Entry 8G9T (electron microscopy, 3.60 A resolution); this record covers chains M and N of the 15 polymer chains in the assembly.

== Chain M ==
Molecule: Cas7
From: Neisseria lactamica
UniProtKB: A0A378VEU0 (A0A378VEU0_NEILA); residues 2-283 here = UniProt positions 2-283
Sequence (283 residues; each row starts with the number of its first residue):
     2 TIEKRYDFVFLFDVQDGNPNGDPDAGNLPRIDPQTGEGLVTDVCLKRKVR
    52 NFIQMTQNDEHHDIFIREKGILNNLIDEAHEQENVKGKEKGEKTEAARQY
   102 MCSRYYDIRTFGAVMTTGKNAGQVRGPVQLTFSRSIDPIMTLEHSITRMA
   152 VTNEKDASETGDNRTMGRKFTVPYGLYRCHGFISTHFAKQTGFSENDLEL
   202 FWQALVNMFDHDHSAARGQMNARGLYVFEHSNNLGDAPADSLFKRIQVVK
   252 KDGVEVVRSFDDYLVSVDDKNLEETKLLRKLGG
Disordered / not traced: 75-94
Differences from the reference sequence: expression tag (284)

== Chain N ==
Molecule: Cas5
From: Neisseria lactamica
UniProtKB: D0W8X4 (D0W8X4_NEILA); residues 2-206 here = UniProt positions 2-206
Sequence (205 residues; numbered 2 to 206; the number before each row is that of its first residue):
     2 RFILEISGDLACFTRSELKVERVSYPVITPSAARNILMAILWKPAIRWKV
    52 LKIEILKPIQWTNIRRNEVGTKMSERSGSLYIEDNRQQRASMLLKDVAYR
   102 IHADFDMTSEAGESDNYVKFAEMFKRRAKKGQYFHQPYLGCREFPCDFRL
   152 LEKAEDGLPLEDITQDFGFMLYDMDFSKSDPRDSNNAEPMFYQCKAVNGV
   202 ITVPP

== Interface between chain M and chain N ==
Pairs across the interface (102; chain M residue first):
  R6(M) - G132(N)  hydrogen bond (side chain-backbone)
  R6(M) - Q133(N)
  R6(M) - Y134(N)  hydrogen bond
  D8(M) - Y134(N)  hydrogen bond
  D23(M) - I65(N)
  P24(M) - R66(N)  hydrogen bond (backbone-side chain)
  P24(M) - Q89(N)
  D25(M) - R66(N)
  R31(M) - I65(N)
  R31(M) - R66(N)  hydrogen bond (side chain-backbone)
  R31(M) - R67(N)
  D33(M) - K96(N)  salt bridge
  P34(M) - T63(N)
  T36(M) - K96(N)
  T42(M) - R67(N)
  D43(M) - E144(N)
  V44(M) - R67(N)
  V44(M) - E144(N)
  K47(M) - E144(N)  salt bridge
  R48(M) - I83(N)
  F66(M) - M74(N)  hydrophobic
  F66(M) - S75(N)
  F66(M) - S78(N)
  F66(M) - G79(N)
  F66(M) - S80(N)
  F66(M) - L81(N)  hydrogen bond (backbone-backbone)
  I67(M) - M74(N)  hydrophobic
  I67(M) - L81(N)  hydrophobic
  I67(M) - I83(N)
  R68(M) - S80(N)  hydrogen bond
  R68(M) - Y82(N)
  R68(M) - I83(N)  hydrogen bond (backbone-backbone)
  R68(M) - E84(N)
  E69(M) - Y82(N)
  E69(M) - I83(N)
  E69(M) - E84(N)
  K70(M) - Y82(N)
  K70(M) - E84(N)  hydrogen bond (backbone-side chain)
  K70(M) - D85(N)  salt bridge
  G71(M) - E84(N)  hydrogen bond (backbone-side chain)
  L73(M) - Y82(N)
  A98(M) - E76(N)
  R99(M) - E76(N)
  M102(M) - E76(N)
  Y106(M) - G79(N)  hydrogen bond (side chain-backbone)
  I109(M) - M74(N)  hydrophobic
  F112(M) - R143(N)  hydrogen bond (backbone-side chain)
  A114(M) - M74(N)  hydrophobic
  V115(M) - M74(N)  hydrogen bond (backbone-backbone)
  M116(M) - M74(N)
  M116(M) - E76(N)
  T117(M) - K73(N)
  T117(M) - M74(N)  hydrogen bond (backbone-backbone)
  T117(M) - S75(N)
  T117(M) - E76(N)
  K120(M) - R183(N)
  K120(M) - D184(N)
  N121(M) - R183(N)  hydrogen bond
  N121(M) - D184(N)
  A122(M) - K73(N)
  A122(M) - D184(N)  hydrogen bond (backbone-side chain)
  R126(M) - R143(N)  hydrogen bond (backbone-side chain)
  R126(M) - R183(N)
  G127(M) - R143(N)  hydrogen bond (backbone-side chain)
  Q130(M) - Q137(N)
  Q130(M) - R143(N)  hydrogen bond (side chain-backbone)
  Q130(M) - F145(N)
  L131(M) - R143(N)
  L131(M) - E144(N)
  T132(M) - E144(N)
  T132(M) - P146(N)
  F133(M) - L11(N)  hydrophobic
  F133(M) - I65(N)  hydrophobic
  F133(M) - R67(N)
  F133(M) - F145(N)  hydrophobic
  R135(M) - D10(N)
  R135(M) - K96(N)
  F183(M) - Y134(N)
  F183(M) - Q137(N)
  F183(M) - P146(N)  hydrophobic
  S185(M) - Y134(N)
  S185(M) - F135(N)
  S185(M) - H136(N)
  S185(M) - Q137(N)
  H187(M) - F135(N)
  F188(M) - F135(N)  hydrophobic
  F188(M) - H136(N)
  Q191(M) - F135(N)
  L235(M) - R128(N)
  L235(M) - Q133(N)
  L235(M) - Y134(N)  hydrogen bond (backbone-backbone)
  G236(M) - Q133(N)  hydrogen bond (backbone-side chain)
  D237(M) - K131(N)
  D237(M) - Q133(N)  hydrogen bond (backbone-side chain)
  A238(M) - K131(N)  hydrogen bond (backbone-backbone)
  A238(M) - G132(N)
  A238(M) - Q133(N)
  P239(M) - K130(N)
  P239(M) - K131(N)
  P239(M) - G132(N)
  A240(M) - Q137(N)
  D241(M) - D148(N)
Other interface residues (no listed pair), chain M (60 interface residues in all): Q35, L40, G113, T118, N233, N234, E275
Other interface residues (no listed pair), chain N (45 interface residues in all): Q61, N64, N68, L94, M124, P138, Y139, F149, S185

== Overview ==
The interface between chain M and chain N involves 60 residues on one side and 45 on the other, with 23
hydrogen bonds and 3 salt bridges. Among the polar pairs are D33(M)-K96(N), K47(M)-E144(N) and K70(M)-D85(N).
Chain M is Cas7 and chain N is Cas5, both from Neisseria lactamica; the structure, Exploiting Activation and
Inactivation Mechanisms in Type I-C CRISPR-Cas3 for Genome Editing Applications, was determined by electron
microscopy together with 8G9S, 8G9U, 8GAF, 8GAM and 8GAN from the same study.
